PDB entry 8YBS | electron microscopy, 4.54 A resolution (low resolution: residue-level contacts below are approximate; hydrogen-bond / salt-bridge calls are withheld) | chains B and G of the 7 polymer chains in the assembly

[Chain B]
Protein: Spike glycoprotein
Source organism: Severe acute respiratory syndrome coronavirus
UniProt: P0DTC2 (SPIKE_SARS2); residue numbers follow UniProt; this construct covers 1-1273
Sequence (1273 residues; row label = number of the first residue in the row):
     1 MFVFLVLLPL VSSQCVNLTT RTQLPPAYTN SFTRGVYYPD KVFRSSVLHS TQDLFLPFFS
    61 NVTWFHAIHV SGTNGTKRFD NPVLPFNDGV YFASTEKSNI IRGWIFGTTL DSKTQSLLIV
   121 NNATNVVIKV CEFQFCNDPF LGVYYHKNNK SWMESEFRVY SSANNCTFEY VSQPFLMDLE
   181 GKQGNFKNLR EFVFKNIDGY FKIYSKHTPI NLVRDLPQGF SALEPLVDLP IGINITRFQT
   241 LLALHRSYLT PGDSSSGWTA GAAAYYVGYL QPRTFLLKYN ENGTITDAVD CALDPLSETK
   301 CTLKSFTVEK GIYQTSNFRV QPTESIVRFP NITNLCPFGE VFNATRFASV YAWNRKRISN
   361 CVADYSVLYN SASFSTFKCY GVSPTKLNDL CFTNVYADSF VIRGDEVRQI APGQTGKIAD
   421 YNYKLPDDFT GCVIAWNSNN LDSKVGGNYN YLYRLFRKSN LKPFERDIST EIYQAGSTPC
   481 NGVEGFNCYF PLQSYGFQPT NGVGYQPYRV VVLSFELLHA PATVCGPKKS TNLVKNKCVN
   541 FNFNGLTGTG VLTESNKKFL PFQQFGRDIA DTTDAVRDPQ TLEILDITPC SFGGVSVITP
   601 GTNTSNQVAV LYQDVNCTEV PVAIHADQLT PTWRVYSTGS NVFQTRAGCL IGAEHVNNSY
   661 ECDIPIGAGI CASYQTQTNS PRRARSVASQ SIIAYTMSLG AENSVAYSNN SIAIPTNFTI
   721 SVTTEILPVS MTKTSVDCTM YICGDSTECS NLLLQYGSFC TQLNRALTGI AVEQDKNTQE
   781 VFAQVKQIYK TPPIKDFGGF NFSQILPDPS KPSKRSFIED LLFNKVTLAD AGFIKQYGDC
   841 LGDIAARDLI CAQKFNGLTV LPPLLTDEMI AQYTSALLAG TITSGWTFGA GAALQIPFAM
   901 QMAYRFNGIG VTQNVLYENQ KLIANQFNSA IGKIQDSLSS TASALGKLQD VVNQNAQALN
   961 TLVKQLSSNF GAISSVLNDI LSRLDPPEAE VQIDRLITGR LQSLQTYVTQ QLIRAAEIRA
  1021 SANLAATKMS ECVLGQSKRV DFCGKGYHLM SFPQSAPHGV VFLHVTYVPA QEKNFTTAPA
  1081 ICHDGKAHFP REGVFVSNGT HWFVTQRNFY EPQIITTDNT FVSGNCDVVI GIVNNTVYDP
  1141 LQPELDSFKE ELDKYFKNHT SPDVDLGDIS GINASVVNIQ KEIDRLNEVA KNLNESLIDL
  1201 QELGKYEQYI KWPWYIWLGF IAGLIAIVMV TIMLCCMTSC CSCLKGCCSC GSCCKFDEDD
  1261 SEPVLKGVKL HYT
Disordered / not traced: 1-25, 67-78, 142-152, 178-185, 247-260, 629-637, 677-690, 829-851, 1150-1273
Disulfides: C131-C166, C291-C301, C336-C361, C379-C432, C391-C525, C480-C488, C538-C590, C617-C649, C662-C671, C738-C760, C743-C749, C1032-C1043, C1082-C1126
Covalent attachments: N-acetylglucosamine (NAG) linked to N61, N165, N234, N282, N331, N343, N603, N616, N657, N709, N801, N1074, N1098
Sequence notes: conflict P986 (Lys in P0DTC2), P987 (Val in P0DTC2)
Curated features (UniProtKB/Swiss-Prot):
  - region: N280 to C301 (Putative superantigen), R403 to D405 (Integrin-binding motif), N448 to F456 (Immunodominant HLA epitope recognized by the CD8+), P681 to A684 (Putative superantigen), S816 to Y837 (Fusion peptide 1), K835 to F855 (Fusion peptide 2), D1163 to E1202 (Heptad repeat 2)
  - motif: M1237 to C1241 (Binding to host endocytosis trafficking protein SNX27), D1257 to E1262 (Diacidic ER export motif (host COPII)), S1261 to G1267 (Binding to host plasma membrane localising/FERM domain proteins), K1269 to T1273 (KxHxx, ER retrieval signal (COPI))
  - site (Cleavage): R685, S686, R815, S816
  - lipidation (S-palmitoyl cysteine): C1235, C1236, C1240, C1241, C1243, C1247, C1248, C1250, C1253, C1254
  - glycosylation: N17 (N-linked (GlcNAc...) (complex) asparagine), N61 (N-linked (GlcNAc...) (hybrid) asparagine), N74 (N-linked (GlcNAc...) (complex) asparagine), N122 (N-linked (GlcNAc...) (hybrid) asparagine), N149 (N-linked (GlcNAc...) (complex) asparagine), N165 (N-linked (GlcNAc...) (complex) asparagine), N234 (N-linked (GlcNAc...) (high mannose) asparagine), N282 (N-linked (GlcNAc...) (complex) asparagine), T323 (O-linked (GalNAc) threonine), S325 (O-linked (HexNAc...) serine), N331 (N-linked (GlcNAc...) (complex) asparagine), N343 (N-linked (GlcNAc...) (complex) asparagine), N603 (N-linked (GlcNAc...) (hybrid) asparagine), N616 (N-linked (GlcNAc...) (complex) asparagine), N657 (N-linked (GlcNAc...) (complex) asparagine), T676 (O-linked (GlcNAc...) threonine), T678 (O-linked (GlcNAc...) threonine), N709 (N-linked (GlcNAc...) (high mannose) asparagine), N717 (N-linked (GlcNAc...) (hybrid) asparagine), N801 (N-linked (GlcNAc...) (hybrid) asparagine) and 6 more in UniProt
  - natural variant: L5 (L5F: In strain: Iota/B.1.526), S13 (S13I: In strain: Epsilon/B.1.427/B.1.429), L18 (L18F: In strain: Beta/B.1.351, Gamma/P.1 and 1 more), T19 (T19I: In strain: Omicron/BQ.1.1, Omicron/XBB.1.5 and 1 more; T19R: In strain: Delta/B.1.617.2, Omicron/BA.2 and 4 more), T20 (T20N: In strain: Gamma/P.1), L24 to A27 (sequence variant, change not given here; In strain: Omicron/BA.2, Omicron/BA.2.12.1 and 6 more), P26 (P26S: In strain: Gamma/P.1), Q52 (Q52H: In strain: Omicron/EG.5.1), A67 (A67V: In strain: Eta/B.1.525, Omicron/BA.1), H69 to V70 (deletion: In strain: Alpha/B.1.1.7, Eta/B.1.525 and 5 more), G75 (G75V: In strain: Lambda/C.37), T76 (T76I: In strain: Lambda/C.37), 83 further natural variant entries in UniProt
  - mutagenesis: H69 to V70 (Increased incorporation of cleaved spike into virions), N121 (N121Q: Partial loss of biliverdin affinity), R190 (R190K: Partial loss of biliverdin affinity), N234 (N234Q: Increased resistance to neutralizing antibodies), N331 (N331Q: Reduced viral infectivity), N343 (N343Q: Reduced viral infectivity), L452 (L452R: Increased resistance to neutralizing antibodies. Decreases HLA binding to NF9 epitope. Increased binding affinity to human ACE2), Y453 (Y453F: Decreased HLA binding to NF9 epitope. Increased binding affinity to human ACE2), A475 (A475V: Increased resistance to neutralizing antibodies), V483 (V483A: Increased resistance to neutralizing antibodies), E484 (E484D: Increased replication in human TMEM106B overexpressing cells), F490 (F490L: Increased resistance to neutralizing antibodies and human covalescent sera neutralization), 16 further mutagenesis entries in UniProt
What the authors report for this chain:
  - conformationally variable residues (loop rearrangement): N440 to V445, P499, T500

[Chain G]
Protein: Spike glycoprotein
Source organism: Severe acute respiratory syndrome coronavirus
UniProt: A0A6H1PJZ3 (A0A6H1PJZ3_SARS2); residues 1-1273 here = UniProt positions 1-1273
Sequence (1273 residues; row label = number of the first residue in the row):
     1 MFVFLVLLPL VSSQCVNLTT RTQLPPAYTN SFTRGVYYPD KVFRSSVLHS TQDLFLPFFS
    61 NVTWFHAIHV SGTNGTKRFD NPVLPFNDGV YFASTEKSNI IRGWIFGTTL DSKTQSLLIV
   121 NNATNVVIKV CEFQFCNDPF LGVYYHKNNK SWMESEFRVY SSANNCTFEY VSQPFLMDLE
   181 GKQGNFKNLR EFVFKNIDGY FKIYSKHTPI NLVRDLPQGF SALEPLVDLP IGINITRFQT
   241 LLALHRSYLT PGDSSSGWTA GAAAYYVGYL QPRTFLLKYN ENGTITDAVD CALDPLSETK
   301 CTLKSFTVEK GIYQTSNFRV QPTESIVRFP NITNLCPFGE VFNATRFASV YAWNRKRISN
   361 CVADYSVLYN SASFSTFKCY GVSPTKLNDL CFTNVYADSF VIRGDEVRQI APGQTGKIAD
   421 YNYKLPDDFT GCVIAWNSNN LDSKVGGNYN YLYRLFRKSN LKPFERDIST EIYQAGSTPC
   481 NGVEGFNCYF PLQSYGFQPT NGVGYQPYRV VVLSFELLHA PATVCGPKKS TNLVKNKCVN
   541 FNFNGLTGTG VLTESNKKFL PFQQFGRDIA DTTDAVRDPQ TLEILDITPC SFGGVSVITP
   601 GTNTSNQVAV LYQGVNCTEV PVAIHADQLT PTWRVYSTGS NVFQTRAGCL IGAEHVNNSY
   661 ECDIPIGAGI CASYQTQTNS PRRARSVASQ SIIAYTMSLG AENSVAYSNN SIAIPTNFTI
   721 SVTTEILPVS MTKTSVDCTM YICGDSTECS NLLLQYGSFC TQLNRALTGI AVEQDKNTQE
   781 VFAQVKQIYK TPPIKDFGGF NFSQILPDPS KPSKRSFIED LLFNKVTLAD AGFIKQYGDC
   841 LGDIAARDLI CAQKFNGLTV LPPLLTDEMI AQYTSALLAG TITSGWTFGA GAALQIPFAM
   901 QMAYRFNGIG VTQNVLYENQ KLIANQFNSA IGKIQDSLSS TASALGKLQD VVNQNAQALN
   961 TLVKQLSSNF GAISSVLNDI LSRLDKVEAE VQIDRLITGR LQSLQTYVTQ QLIRAAEIRA
  1021 SANLAATKMS ECVLGQSKRV DFCGKGYHLM SFPQSAPHGV VFLHVTYVPA QEKNFTTAPA
  1081 ICHDGKAHFP REGVFVSNGT HWFVTQRNFY EPQIITTDNT FVSGNCDVVI GIVNNTVYDP
  1141 LQPELDSFKE ELDKYFKNHT SPDVDLGDIS GINASVVNIQ KEIDRLNEVA KNLNESLIDL
  1201 QELGKYEQYI KWPWYIWLGF IAGLIAIVMV TIMLCCMTSC CSCLKGCCSC GSCCKFDEDD
  1261 SEPVLKGVKL HYT
Disordered / not traced: 1-26, 70-79, 144-164, 173-185, 246-263, 469-488, 621-640, 677-688, 828-853, 1152-1273
Disulfides: C131-C166, C291-C301, C336-C361, C379-C432, C391-C525, C538-C590, C617-C649, C662-C671, C738-C760, C743-C749, C1032-C1043, C1082-C1126
Covalent attachments: N-acetylglucosamine (NAG) linked to N61, N122, N165, N282, N331, N343, N603, N616, N657, N709, N1074

[How chain B and chain G interact]
Residue-residue contacts (163; chain B residue first):
  D40(B) with F562(G); Q563(G)
  K41(B) with H519(G); Q563(G); F565(G)
  V42(B) with Q563(G); F565(G)
  F43(B) with K558(G); L560(G); Q563(G)
  R44(B) with R567(G)
  Y200(B) with T393(G); H519(G); A520(G)
  P225(B) with F562(G)
  P230(B) with R357(G)
  I231(B) with R357(G)
  G232(B) with R357(G)
  N282(B) with K558(G)
  D737(B) with N317(G)
  T739(B) with R319(G)
  M740(B) with R319(G); F592(G)
  D745(B) with R319(G); T549(G)
  Q755(B) with S968(G); N969(G); F970(G)
  Y756(B) with Q965(G); S968(G); F970(G)
  G757(B) with S968(G)
  S758(B) with Q965(G)
  F759(B) with Q965(G); F970(G); Q1002(G)
  Q762(B) with T961(G); T1006(G)
  R765(B) with Q957(G)
  T768(B) with Q314(G)
  Q784(B) with K1045(G)
  K786(B) with L699(G); G700(G)
  Q787(B) with L699(G); G700(G); A701(G)
  I788(B) with L699(G); G700(G); A701(G); E702(G); N703(G)
  Y789(B) with E702(G); N703(G); V705(G)
  K790(B) with E702(G); N703(G); S704(G)
  F797(B) with Y707(G)
  K854(B) with F592(G)
  F855(B) with F592(G)
  L858(B) with F592(G)
  L861(B) with Q613(G)
  P862(B) with R646(G)
  P863(B) with G667(G); A668(G)
  L864(B) with P665(G); A668(G); G669(G)
  L865(B) with M697(G)
  T866(B) with A668(G); G669(G)
  M869(B) with L699(G)
  Q872(B) with L699(G)
  Y873(B) with M697(G); L699(G)
  T883(B) with A706(G); Y707(G)
  S884(B) with V705(G)
  W886(B) with Y1047(G)
  G889(B) with K1045(G)
  A890(B) with K1045(G); G1046(G); Y1047(G)
  A892(B) with E1072(G)
  A893(B) with E1072(G)
  L894(B) with A713(G); I714(G); P715(G); E1072(G)
  Q895(B) with S711(G); I712(G); A713(G); K1073(G); N1074(G); F1075(G)
  I896(B) with Y707(G); S711(G); I712(G)
  P897(B) with Y707(G); S708(G); N709(G); S711(G)
  F898(B) with Y707(G)
  M900(B) with V1094(G)
  Y904(B) with R1107(G)
  N907(B) with R1107(G)
  Q913(B) with F1089(G); P1090(G); F1121(G)
  N914(B) with F1089(G); S1123(G)
  Y917(B) with P1079(G); F1089(G); V1128(G); V1129(G); I1130(G)
  E918(B) with S1123(G); V1128(G)
  Q920(B) with I1130(G)
  V963(B) with I569(G); A570(G)
  K964(B) with I569(G)
  L966(B) with A570(G)
  S967(B) with A570(G); D571(G)
  I973(B) with G381(G)
  N978(B) with T547(G); G548(G)
  D979(B) with L546(G)
  S982(B) with K386(G); D389(G); L390(G); G545(G)
  R983(B) with G381(G); V382(G); S383(G); K386(G); L390(G); T430(G); L517(G)
  L984(B) with G381(G); V382(G); S383(G); K386(G)
  D985(B) with S383(G)
  P986(B) with K386(G)
  D994(B) with R995(G)
  Q1005(B) with T1006(G)
  L1012(B) with Q1010(G); I1013(G)
  I1013(B) with I1013(G)
  R1019(B) with E1017(G)
  T1027(B) with R1039(G)
  S1030(B) with V1040(G)
  E1031(B) with R1039(G); V1040(G)
  G1035(B) with V1040(G)
  R1039(B) with R1039(G)
  E1144(B) with L1141(G); L1145(G)
  S1147(B) with L1145(G)
  F1148(B) with F1148(G); K1149(G)
Other interface residues (no listed pair), chain B (102 interface residues in all): D198, K378, G857, G891, A899, T912, S975, L981, Q1002, V1008, T1009, A1016, L1034, E1111, L1141
Other interface residues (no listed pair), chain G (108 interface residues in all): T385, N394, Y396, Y489, K557, F559, G566, G614, A647, S698, N710, G971, T1009, D1041, F1042, V1068, P1069, T1077, A1078, G1124

[Summary]
Chain B and chain G form an interface of 102 and 108 residues respectively. N-acetylglucosamine is covalently
linked to N61(B), N165(B), N234(B), N282(B), N331(B) and N343(B) and 7 more. N-acetylglucosamine is covalently
linked to N61(G), N122(G), N165(G), N282(G), N331(G) and N343(G) and 5 more. From the paper: conformational
variability at N440(B), P499(B) and T500(B).
Chain B is Spike glycoprotein and chain G is Spike glycoprotein, both from Severe acute respiratory syndrome
coronavirus; the structure, State - I: Spike 2-up RBD with THSC20.HVTR04 (Fab4), was determined by electron
microscopy together with 8YBY and 8YBZ from the same study.
